2HWB - chains 1 and 3 of the 4 polymer chains in the assembly; structure by X-ray diffraction, 3.00 A resolution.

# Chain 1
Name: Human rhinovirus 14 coat protein (subunit VP1)
From: Human rhinovirus 14
UniProt: P03303 (POLG_HRV14); residues 1-289 here correspond to UniProt positions 567-855 (UniProt number = residue number + 566)
Chain sequence (289 residues; row label = number of the first residue in the row):
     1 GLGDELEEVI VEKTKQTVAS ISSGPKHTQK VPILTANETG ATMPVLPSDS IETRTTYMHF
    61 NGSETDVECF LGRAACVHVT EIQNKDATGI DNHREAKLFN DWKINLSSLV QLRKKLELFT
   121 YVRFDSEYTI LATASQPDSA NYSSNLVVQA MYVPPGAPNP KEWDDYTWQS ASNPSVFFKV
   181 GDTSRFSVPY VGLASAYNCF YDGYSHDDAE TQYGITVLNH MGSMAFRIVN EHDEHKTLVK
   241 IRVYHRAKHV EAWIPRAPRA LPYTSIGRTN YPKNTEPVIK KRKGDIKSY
Unresolved in the structure: 1-16
Small-molecule neighbours: win56291 (W91; 5-(3-(2,6-dichloro-4-(4,5-dihydro-2-oxazolyl)phenoxy)propyl)-3-methyl isoxazole): Ile-104, Leu-106, Tyr-128, Ala-150, Tyr-152, Pro-174, Ser-175, Val-176, Phe-186, Val-188, Val-191, Tyr-197, Asn-219, Met-221, Met-224

# Chain 3
Name: Human rhinovirus 14 coat protein (subunit VP3)
From: Human rhinovirus 14
UniProt: P03303 (POLG_HRV14); residues 1-236 here correspond to UniProt positions 331-566 (UniProt number = residue number + 330)
Chain sequence (236 residues; numbered 1 to 236; the number before each row is that of its first residue):
     1 GLPTTTLPGS GQFLTTDDRQ SPSALPNYEP TPRIHIPGKV HNLLEIIQVD TLIPMNNTHT
    61 KDEVNSYLIP LNANRQNEQV FGTNLFIGDG VFKTTLLGEI VQYYTHWSGS LRFSLMYTGP
   121 ALSSAKLILA YTPPGARGPQ DRREAMLGTH VVWDIGLQST IVMTIPWTSG VQFRYTDPDT
   181 YTSAGFLSCW YQTSLILPPE TTGQVYLLSF ISACPDFKLR LMKDTQTISQ TVALTE
Small-molecule neighbours: win56291 (W91; 5-(3-(2,6-dichloro-4-(4,5-dihydro-2-oxazolyl)phenoxy)propyl)-3-methyl isoxazole): Leu-14, Ala-24, Leu-25

# How chain 1 and chain 3 interact
Contacting residue pairs (180):
  Ala-19(1) with Asp-216(3)
  Ile-33(1) with Val-151(3), hydrophobic; Thr-160(3); Ile-161(3); Val-162(3), hydrogen bond (backbone-backbone)
  Leu-34(1) with Gln-158(3); Thr-160(3)
  Thr-35(1) with Gln-158(3); Ser-159(3), hydrogen bond (backbone-backbone); Thr-160(3), hydrogen bond (backbone-backbone); Val-162(3)
  Ala-36(1) with Thr-160(3)
  Asn-37(1) with Asp-50(3); Met-116(3); Thr-160(3), hydrogen bond (backbone-side chain); Phe-210(3)
  Glu-38(1) with Met-116(3); Ser-159(3), hydrogen bond
  Thr-42(1) with Gln-48(3); Val-49(3); Asp-50(3), hydrogen bond (side chain-backbone); Arg-112(3); Ser-212(3)
  Met-43(1) with Arg-112(3), hydrogen bond (backbone-side chain)
  Pro-44(1) with Arg-112(3)
  Val-45(1) with Arg-112(3), hydrogen bond (backbone-side chain); Val-162(3), hydrophobic; Cys-214(3)
  Leu-46(1) with Thr-164(3); Pro-215(3)
  Pro-47(1) with Ser-110(3); Thr-164(3); Pro-166(3), hydrophobic; Cys-214(3)
  Ser-50(1) with Thr-164(3)
  Ile-51(1) with Thr-149(3); Pro-166(3), hydrophobic
  Met-58(1) with Pro-215(3); Asp-216(3); Lys-218(3)
  Phe-60(1) with Lys-218(3); Leu-219(3)
  Gly-62(1) with Asn-42(3); Leu-44(3)
  Glu-64(1) with Tyr-104(3), hydrogen bond (backbone-side chain); Arg-220(3); Leu-221(3), hydrogen bond (side chain-backbone); Met-222(3), hydrogen bond (side chain-backbone)
  Thr-65(1) with Asn-42(3), hydrogen bond; Leu-43(3), hydrogen bond (backbone-backbone); Leu-44(3); Tyr-104(3)
  Asp-66(1) with His-41(3); Asn-42(3)
  Val-67(1) with Val-40(3); His-41(3), hydrogen bond (backbone-backbone)
  Phe-70(1) with Leu-43(3), hydrophobic; Tyr-103(3), hydrophobic; Tyr-104(3); Met-222(3)
  Arg-73(1) with Thr-15(3); Thr-16(3); Met-222(3)
  Ala-74(1) with Phe-13(3), hydrophobic; Thr-15(3), hydrogen bond (backbone-backbone)
  Ser-107(1) with Leu-234(3)
  Ser-108(1) with Gln-230(3), hydrogen bond (backbone-side chain); Ala-233(3); Leu-234(3), hydrogen bond (side chain-backbone)
  Leu-109(1) with Gln-230(3); Ala-233(3), hydrophobic
  Val-110(1) with Ile-228(3), hydrophobic; Ser-229(3); Gln-230(3), hydrogen bond (backbone-side chain); Leu-234(3), hydrophobic
  Gln-111(1) with Asp-224(3)
  Arg-113(1) with Leu-234(3)
  Lys-114(1) with Glu-99(3), salt bridge; Tyr-103(3); Thr-227(3), hydrogen bond; Ile-228(3)
  Lys-115(1) with Tyr-103(3); Met-222(3)
  Phe-119(1) with Val-40(3), hydrophobic
  Tyr-121(1) with Ile-36(3), hydrophobic
  Arg-123(1) with Pro-30(3); Thr-31(3), hydrogen bond (side chain-backbone); Pro-32(3); Arg-33(3)
  Glu-127(1) with Arg-19(3); Ser-21(3)
  Thr-129(1) with Phe-13(3)
  Pro-174(1) with Ala-24(3); Leu-25(3), hydrophobic
  Arg-185(1) with Phe-13(3); Ser-21(3)
  Phe-186(1) with Ser-21(3); Pro-22(3)
  Ser-187(1) with Ser-21(3); Pro-22(3), hydrogen bond (backbone-backbone); Ser-23(3); Ala-24(3), hydrogen bond (backbone-backbone)
  Pro-189(1) with Ser-23(3); Leu-25(3), hydrophobic; Tyr-28(3), hydrophobic
  Tyr-190(1) with Tyr-28(3); Pro-30(3)
  Val-191(1) with Tyr-28(3)
  Gly-192(1) with Thr-31(3), hydrogen bond (backbone-side chain)
  Leu-193(1) with Thr-31(3), hydrogen bond (backbone-side chain)
  Ala-194(1) with Thr-31(3), hydrogen bond (backbone-side chain)
  Ser-195(1) with Pro-32(3), hydrogen bond (side chain-backbone); Arg-33(3); Ile-34(3), hydrogen bond (side chain-backbone)
  Tyr-244(1) with Phe-13(3), hydrophobic
  Arg-246(1) with Asp-17(3); Asp-18(3), salt bridge; Arg-19(3)
  Glu-251(1) with Arg-33(3), salt bridge; Lys-39(3), salt bridge
  Ala-252(1) with Lys-39(3); Val-40(3), hydrogen bond (backbone-backbone)
  Trp-253(1) with Ile-36(3); Pro-37(3); Gly-38(3); Lys-39(3)
  Ile-254(1) with Pro-37(3); Gly-38(3), hydrogen bond (backbone-backbone)
  Pro-255(1) with Gly-38(3); Val-40(3); Ile-46(3), hydrophobic
  Pro-258(1) with Leu-96(3); Glu-99(3)
  Tyr-263(1) with Ile-228(3), hydrophobic; Leu-234(3), hydrophobic
  Thr-264(1) with Leu-234(3)
  Ser-265(1) with Thr-235(3); Glu-236(3)
  Ile-266(1) with Leu-234(3); Thr-235(3), hydrogen bond (backbone-backbone); Glu-236(3)
  Arg-268(1) with Glu-236(3), hydrogen bond (side chain-backbone)
  Pro-277(1) with Thr-60(3); Lys-61(3); Asp-62(3)
  Val-278(1) with Asp-62(3), hydrogen bond (backbone-side chain)
  Ile-279(1) with Pro-54(3), hydrophobic; Asn-57(3); Asp-62(3), hydrogen bond (backbone-side chain)
  Lys-280(1) with Asn-57(3); Asp-89(3), salt bridge; Gly-90(3); Lys-93(3)
  Lys-281(1) with Asn-57(3); Thr-58(3), hydrogen bond (side chain-backbone); His-59(3), hydrogen bond (side chain-backbone); Thr-60(3)
  Arg-282(1) with Met-55(3), hydrogen bond (side chain-backbone); Asn-57(3), hydrogen bond (backbone-backbone); Gly-82(3), hydrogen bond (side chain-backbone)
  Ile-286(1) with Met-55(3); Asn-56(3); Thr-58(3); Val-80(3); Phe-81(3), hydrophobic; Gly-82(3), hydrogen bond (backbone-backbone)
  Lys-287(1) with Gln-79(3); Gly-82(3)
  Ser-288(1) with Gly-82(3); Thr-83(3)
  Tyr-289(1) with Gln-79(3), hydrogen bond; Gly-82(3); Thr-83(3); Asn-84(3); Gly-138(3); Pro-139(3), hydrogen bond (side chain-backbone); Phe-186(3), hydrophobic; Leu-187(3); Ser-188(3); Trp-190(3)
Also at the interface, not in a pair above, chain 1 (79 interface residues in all): Cys-69, Lys-103, Thr-216, Lys-248, Glu-276, Gly-284, Asp-285
Also at the interface, not in a pair above, chain 3 (99 interface residues in all): Ser-66, Ile-69, Pro-70, Val-91, Thr-94, Ser-114, Trp-153, Phe-173, Phe-217, Thr-225

# In short
Chain 1 and chain 3 form an interface of 79 and 99 residues respectively; the contacts include 41 hydrogen
bonds and 5 salt bridges. Among the polar pairs are Lys-114(1)/Glu-99(3), Arg-246(1)/Asp-18(3) and
Glu-251(1)/Arg-33(3). Win56291 is bound between chain 1 and chain 3.
Chain 1 is Human rhinovirus 14 coat protein (subunit VP1) and chain 3 is Human rhinovirus 14 coat protein
(subunit VP3), both from Human rhinovirus 14; the structure, A comparison of the anti-rhinoviral drug binding
pocket in hrv14 and hrv1a, was determined by X-ray diffraction (same publication as 2HWC, 2HWD, 2HWE and
2HWF).
